8CGJ - chains A and C of the 16 polymer chains in the assembly; structure by electron microscopy, 1.79 A resolution.

== Chain A ==
Molecule: 16S rRNA
Source organism: Escherichia coli BW25113
Sequence (1540 nucleotides; each row starts with the number of its first residue):
     1 AAAUUGAAGA GUUUGAUCAU GGCUCAGAUU GAACGCUGGC GGCAGGCCUA ACACAUGCAA
    61 GUCGAACGGU AACAGGAAGA AGCUUGCUUC UUUGCUGACG AGUGGCGGAC GGGUGAGUAA
   121 UGUCUGGGAA ACUGCCUGAU GGAGGGGGAU AACUACUGGA AACGGUAGCU AAUACCGCAU
   181 AACGUCGCAA GACCAAAGAG GGGGACCUUC GGGCCUCUUG CCAUCGGAUG UGCCCAGAUG
   241 GGAUUAGCUA GUAGGUGGGG UAACGGCUCA CCUAGGCGAC GAUCCCUAGC UGGUCUGAGA
   301 GGAUGACCAG CCACACUGGA ACUGAGACAC GGUCCAGACU CCUACGGGAG GCAGCAGUGG
   361 GGAAUAUUGC ACAAUGGGCG CAAGCCUGAU GCAGCCAUGC CGCGUGUAUG AAGAAGCCCU
   421 UCGGGUUGUA AAGUACUUUC AGCGGGGAGG AAGGGAGUAA AGUUAAUACC UUUGCUCAUU
   481 GACGUUACCC GCAGAAGAAG CACCGGCUAA CUCCGUGCCA GCAGCCXCGG UAAUACGGAG
   541 GGUGCAAGCG UUAAUCGGAA UUACUGGGCG UAAAGCGCAC GCAGGCGGUU UGUUAAGUCA
   601 GAUGUGAAAU CCCCGGGCUC AACCUGGGAA CUGCAUCUGA UACUGGCAAG CUUGAGUCUC
   661 GUAGAGGGGG GUAGAAUUCC AGGUGUAGCG GUGAAAUGCG UAGAGAUCUG GAGGAAUACC
   721 GGUGGCGAAG GCGGCCCCCU GGACGAAGAC UGACGCUCAG GUGCGAAAGC GUGGGGAGCA
   781 AACAGGAUUA GAUACCCUGG UAGUCCACGC CGUAAACGAU GUCGACUUGG AGGUUGUGCC
   841 CUUGAGGCGU GGCUUCCGGA GCUAACGCGU UAAGUCGACC GCCUGGGGAG UACGGCCGCA
   901 AGGUUAAAAC UCAAAUGAAU UGACGGGGGC CCGCACAAGC GGUGGAGCAU GUGGUUUAAU
   961 UCGAUGXAAC GCGAAGAACC UUACCUGGUC UUGACAUCCA CGGAAGUUUU CAGAGAUGAG
  1021 AAUGUGCCUU CGGGAACCGU GAGACAGGUG CUGCAUGGCU GUCGUCAGCU CGUGUUGUGA
  1081 AAUGUUGGGU UAAGUCCCGC AACGAGCGCA ACCCUUAUCC UUUGUUGCCA GCGGUCCGGC
  1141 CGGGAACUCA AAGGAGACUG CCAGUGAUAA ACUGGAGGAA GGUGGGGAUG ACGUCAAGUC
  1201 AUCAUGGCCC UUACGACCAG GGCUACACAC GUGCUACAAU GGCGCAUACA AAGAGAAGCG
  1261 ACCUCGCGAG AGCAAGCGGA CCUCAUAAAG UGCGUCGUAG UCCGGAUUGG AGUCUGCAAC
  1321 UCGACUCCAU GAAGUCGGAA UCGCUAGUAA UCGUGGAUCA GAAUGCCACG GUGAAUACGU
  1381 UCCCGGGCCU UGUACACACC GCCCGUXACA CCAUGGGAGU GGGUUGCAAA AGAAGUAGGU
  1441 AGCUUAACCU UCGGGAGGGC GCUUACCACU UUGUGAUUCA UGACUGGGGU GAAGUCGUAA
  1501 CAAGGUAACC GUAGGGGAAC CUGCGGUUGG AUCACCUCCU
Disordered / not traced: 1, 203-214, 840-846, 936-1060, 1113-1187, 1198-1381, 1535-1540
Modified residues: PSU (pseudouridine-5'-monophosphate) at position 516, G7M (N7-methyl-guanosine-5'-monophosphate) at position 527, 2MG (2N-methylguanosine-5'-monophosphate) at position 966, 5MC (5-methylcytidine-5'-monophosphate) at position 967, 2MG (2N-methylguanosine-5'-monophosphate) at position 1207, 4OC (4n,o2'-methylcytidine-5'-monophosphate) at position 1402, 5MC (5-methylcytidine-5'-monophosphate) at position 1407, UR3 (3-methyluridine-5'-monophoshate) at position 1498, 2MG (2N-methylguanosine-5'-monophosphate) at position 1516, MA6 (6N-dimethyladenosine-5'-monophoshate) at position 1518, MA6 (6N-dimethyladenosine-5'-monophoshate) at position 1519
Metal / ion sites: K+ site 1: G11, U12, G21, G22; Mg2+ site 1 near G21 (its only coordinating residue here); Mg2+ site 2: A59, U387; K+ site 2: G61, U62, G104, G105; Mg2+ site 3 near G100 (its only coordinating residue here); K+ site 3: G107, G324, G326; Mg2+ site 4: A109, G331; K+ site 4: A109, C110, G111; Mg2+ site 5 near G111 (its only coordinating residue here); K+ site 5: G115, G117, G289; Mg2+ site 6: A116, G117, G289; Mg2+ site 7 near G145 (its only coordinating residue here); 37 more Mg2+ sites not listed; 19 more K+ sites not listed
Small-molecule neighbours:
  - hydrated form of streptomycin (5I0; [(2S,3S,4S,5R,6S)-2-[(2R,3R,4R,5S)-2-[(1R,2S,3R,4R,5S,6R)-2,4-bis[[azaniumylidene(azanyl)methyl]amino]-3,5,6-tris(oxidanyl)cyclohexyl]oxy-4-[bis(oxidanyl)methyl]-5-methyl-4-oxidanyl-oxolan-3-yl]oxy-6-(hydroxymethyl)-4,5-bis(oxidanyl)oxan-3-yl]-methyl-azanium): U12, U13, U14, C526, G7M_527, C912, A913, A914, A915, U1490, G1491
  - tetracycline (TAC): G242, U244, A892, C893, A906, A907, A908

== Chain C ==
Protein: Small ribosomal subunit protein uS3
Source organism: Escherichia coli BW25113
UniProtKB: P0A7V3 (RS3_ECOLI); residues 1-233 here = UniProt positions 1-233
Sequence (233 residues; numbered 1 to 233; the number before each row is that of its first residue):
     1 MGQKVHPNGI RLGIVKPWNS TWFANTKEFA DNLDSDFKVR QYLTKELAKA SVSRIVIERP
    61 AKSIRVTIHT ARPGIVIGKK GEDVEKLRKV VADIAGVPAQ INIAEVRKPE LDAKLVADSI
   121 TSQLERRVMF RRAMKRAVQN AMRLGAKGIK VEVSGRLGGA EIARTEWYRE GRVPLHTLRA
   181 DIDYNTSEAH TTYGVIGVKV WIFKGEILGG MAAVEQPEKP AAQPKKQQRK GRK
Disordered / not traced: 1-109, 139-147, 178-187, 208-233

== Interface between chain A and chain C ==
Residue-residue contacts - 23 pairs, chain A then chain C:
  U421(A) / Arg-127(C)  hydrogen bond to the base
  A532(A) / Glu-161(C)  sugar contact
  A532(A) / Thr-192(C)  base contact
  A532(A) / Tyr-193(C)  base contact
  G1106(A) / Arg-169(C)  hydrogen bond to the sugar
  G1106(A) / Gly-171(C)  phosphate contact
  G1106(A) / Arg-172(C)  phosphate contact
  C1107(A) / Arg-169(C)  sugar contact
  C1107(A) / Arg-172(C)  phosphate contact
  C1107(A) / Val-173(C)  hydrogen bond to the phosphate
  C1107(A) / Pro-174(C)  phosphate contact
  G1108(A) / Pro-174(C)  phosphate contact
  G1108(A) / Leu-175(C)  hydrogen bond to the phosphate
  G1108(A) / His-176(C)  salt bridge to the phosphate
  C1109(A) / His-176(C)  salt bridge to the phosphate
  A1111(A) / His-176(C)  hydrogen bond to the base
  A1111(A) / Thr-177(C)  hydrogen bond to the base
  C1112(A) / His-176(C)  hydrogen bond to the base
  C1112(A) / Thr-177(C)  base contact
  U1189(A) / His-176(C)  sugar contact
  G1190(A) / His-176(C)  sugar contact
  C1192(A) / Trp-167(C)  phosphate contact
  G1193(A) / Trp-167(C)  hydrogen bond to the phosphate
Also at the interface, not in a pair above, chain A (14 interface residues in all): A533, A1110
Also at the interface, not in a pair above, chain C (15 interface residues in all): Lys-150, Arg-156

== In short ==
Chain A and chain C form an interface of 14 and 15 residues respectively; the contacts include 8 hydrogen
bonds and 2 salt bridges. Polar pairs include U421(A)/Arg-127(C), A1111(A)/His-176(C) and A1111(A)/Thr-177(C).
Ligands of chain A: hydrated form of streptomycin and tetracycline.
Here chain A is 16S rRNA and chain C is Small ribosomal subunit protein uS3, both from Escherichia coli
BW25113. Entry 8CGJ (Streptomycin bound to the 30S body) was determined by electron microscopy, deposited
together with 8CA7, 8CAI, 8CEP, 8CF1, 8CF8, 8CGI, 8CGR and 8CGU.
